Entry 1Q0G (X-ray diffraction, 1.60 A resolution); this record covers chains D and F of the 6 polymer chains in the assembly.

# Chain D (and F)
Name: Superoxide dismutase [Ni]
Organism: Streptomyces seoulensis
Notes: EC 1.15.1.1; chain F of this document is another copy of the same molecule, construct and numbering; everything in this record applies to it too
UniProtKB: P80734 (SODN_STRSO); residues 1-117 here correspond to UniProt positions 15-131 (UniProt number = residue number + 14)
Chain sequence (117 residues; each row starts with the number of its first residue):
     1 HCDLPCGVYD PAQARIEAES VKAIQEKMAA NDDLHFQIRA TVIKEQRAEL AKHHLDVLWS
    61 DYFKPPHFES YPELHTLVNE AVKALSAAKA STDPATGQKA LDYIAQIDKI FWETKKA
Bound ions: Ni2+: H1, C2, C6
Curated features (UniProtKB/Swiss-Prot):
  - binding site (Ni(2+)): H1, C2, C6
What the authors report for this chain:
  - conformationally variable residues (side-chain flip): H1
  - contacts within the chain: H1-V8 (hydrogen bond)
  - self-association interface (contacts with another copy of this molecule); pairs are residue here / residue on that copy: K52-D3 (hydrogen bond), S86-D3 (hydrogen bond), K89-D3 (hydrogen bond)
  - catalytic residues: Y9, K64 (proposed by the authors, not directly observed)
  - mutagenesis - H1A, H1C, H1D, H1K, H1N, H1Q, H1R, H1W, H1Y, Y9A, Y9K, Y9Q, E17A, R39A: abolished catalytic activity
  - mutagenesis - D3A, Y9F, Y9W, R47A: decreased catalytic activity

# Interface between chain D and chain F
Residue-residue contacts (44):
  H1(D) with I16(F); E17(F), salt bridge; S20(F), hydrogen bond; R47(F), hydrogen bond
  C2(D) with I43(F), hydrophobic; R47(F)
  D3(D) with R39(F), hydrogen bond (backbone-side chain)
  L4(D) with I24(F), hydrophobic; F36(F), hydrophobic; R39(F), hydrogen bond (backbone-side chain); A40(F); I43(F), hydrophobic
  P5(D) with K27(F)
  C6(D) with S20(F), hydrogen bond; A23(F); I24(F), hydrophobic; K27(F)
  V8(D) with I16(F); S20(F); A23(F), hydrophobic
  D10(D) with I16(F)
  Q13(D) with I16(F); E17(F), hydrogen bond
  I16(D) with D10(F); Q13(F)
  E17(D) with H1(F), salt bridge; Q13(F), hydrogen bond
  S20(D) with H1(F), hydrogen bond; C6(F), hydrogen bond; V8(F)
  A23(D) with C6(F); V8(F), hydrophobic
  I24(D) with L4(F), hydrophobic; C6(F), hydrophobic
  K27(D) with P5(F); C6(F)
  F36(D) with L4(F), hydrophobic
  R39(D) with D3(F), hydrogen bond (side chain-backbone); L4(F), hydrogen bond (side chain-backbone)
  A40(D) with L4(F)
  I43(D) with C2(F), hydrophobic; L4(F), hydrophobic
  R47(D) with H1(F), hydrogen bond; C2(F)
Also at the interface, not in a pair above, chain D (21 interface residues in all): E19
Also at the interface, not in a pair above, chain F (23 interface residues in all): G7, A12, E19

# In short
The interface between chain D and chain F involves 21 residues on one side and 23 on the other, with 12
hydrogen bonds and 2 salt bridges. Polar pairs include H1(D)-E17(F), H1(D)-S20(F) and H1(D)-R47(F). The paper
reports catalytic residues Y9(D) and K64(D); H1A, H1C and H1D of chain D, among others, abolish catalytic
activity; 18 substitutions were tested in all.
Chain D and chain F are both Superoxide dismutase [Ni] (Streptomyces seoulensis); the structure, Crystal
structure of Ni-containing superoxide dismutase with Ni-ligation corresponding to the state after full
x-ray-induced reduction, was determined by X-ray diffraction (same publication as 1Q0D, 1Q0F, 1Q0K and 1Q0M).
